Entry 6M2K (X-ray diffraction, 2.59 A resolution); this record covers chains B and A of the 3 polymer chains in the assembly.

Chain B:
Protein: Beta-2-microglobulin
Source organism: Homo sapiens
UniProt: P61769 (B2MG_HUMAN); residues 1-99 here correspond to UniProt positions 21-119 (UniProt number = residue number + 20)
Chain sequence (100 residues; numbered 0 to 99; the number before each row is that of its first residue; numbering starts at 0):
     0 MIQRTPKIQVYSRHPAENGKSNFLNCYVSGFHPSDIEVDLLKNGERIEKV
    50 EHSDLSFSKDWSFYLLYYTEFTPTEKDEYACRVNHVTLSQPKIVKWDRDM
Differences from the reference sequence: initiating methionine (0)
Disulfide bonds: Cys25-Cys80
UniProt features mapped onto this chain:
  - modified residue: Gln2 (Pyrrolidone carboxylic acid)
  - glycosylation: Ile1 (N-linked (Glc) (glycation) isoleucine), Lys19 (N-linked (Glc) (glycation) lysine), Lys41 (N-linked (Glc) (glycation) lysine), Lys48 (N-linked (Glc) (glycation) lysine), Lys58 (N-linked (Glc) (glycation) lysine), Lys91 (N-linked (Glc) (glycation) lysine), Lys94 (N-linked (Glc) (glycation) lysine)

Chain A:
Protein: RLA class I histocompatibility antigen, alpha chain 19-1
Source organism: Oryctolagus cuniculus
UniProt: P06140 (HA1B_RABIT); residues 1-274 here correspond to UniProt positions 25-298 (UniProt number = residue number + 24)
Chain sequence (274 residues; row label = number of the first residue in the row):
     1 GSHSMRYFYTSVSRPGLGEPRFIIVGYVDDTQFVRFDSDAASPRMEQRAP
    51 WMGQVEPEYWDQQTQIAKDTAQTFRVNLNTALRYYNQSAAGSHTFQTMFG
   101 CEVWADGRFFHGYRQYAYDGADYIALNEDLRSWTAADTAAQNTQRKWEAA
   151 GEAERHRAYLERECVEWLRRYLEMGKETLQRADPPKAHVTHHPASDREAT
   201 LRCWALGFYPAEISLTWQRDGEDQTQDTELVETRPGGDGTFQKWAAVVVP
   251 SGEEQRYTCRVQHEGLPEPLTLTW
Disulfide bonds: Cys101-Cys164, Cys203-Cys259
UniProt features mapped onto this chain:
  - glycosylation: Asn86 (N-linked (GlcNAc...) asparagine)
From the paper describing this entry:
  - conformationally variable residues (side-chain flip): Trp167, Arg170
  - mutagenesis - G53E/E56G: unchanged stability with VP60-10
  - mutagenesis - G53E/V55E/E56G: decreased stability with VP60-10
  - specificity-determining residues: Gln63, Ile66, His156 (proposed by the authors, not directly observed)
  - mutagenesis - G53E/E56G: increased stability

Interface between chain B and chain A:
Contacting residue pairs (61; chain B residue first):
  Met0(B) - Asp119(A)
  Ile1(B) - Asp119(A)  hydrogen bond (backbone-backbone)
  Ile1(B) - Gly120(A)
  Ile1(B) - Ala121(A)  hydrophobic
  Lys6(B) - Glu232(A)
  Gln8(B) - Val231(A)
  Gln8(B) - Glu232(A)
  Gln8(B) - Arg234(A)  hydrogen bond
  Tyr10(B) - Arg234(A)
  Tyr10(B) - Pro235(A)  hydrogen bond (side chain-backbone)
  Tyr10(B) - Gln242(A)
  Ser11(B) - Gln242(A)  hydrogen bond (backbone-side chain)
  Arg12(B) - Gly236(A)  hydrogen bond (side chain-backbone)
  Arg12(B) - Gly237(A)  hydrogen bond (side chain-backbone)
  Arg12(B) - Asp238(A)
  Arg12(B) - Gln242(A)  hydrogen bond (backbone-side chain)
  His13(B) - Asp238(A)
  Asn24(B) - Pro235(A)
  Asn24(B) - Gly236(A)  hydrogen bond (side chain-backbone)
  Tyr26(B) - Glu232(A)
  Tyr26(B) - Arg234(A)
  Tyr26(B) - Pro235(A)
  Ser28(B) - Glu232(A)  hydrogen bond
  His31(B) - Thr94(A)
  His31(B) - Gln96(A)  hydrogen bond
  His31(B) - Asp119(A)
  His31(B) - Gly120(A)
  Ser33(B) - Val12(A)
  Asp53(B) - Val25(A)
  Asp53(B) - Gln32(A)  hydrogen bond
  Asp53(B) - Arg35(A)  salt bridge
  Asp53(B) - Arg48(A)  salt bridge
  Leu54(B) - Ile23(A)  hydrophobic
  Leu54(B) - Val25(A)
  Ser55(B) - Phe8(A)
  Ser55(B) - Tyr27(A)
  Phe56(B) - Phe8(A)
  Phe56(B) - Tyr9(A)
  Phe56(B) - Thr10(A)
  Phe56(B) - Gln96(A)
  Phe56(B) - Thr97(A)
  Ser57(B) - Met98(A)
  Lys58(B) - Met98(A)
  Trp60(B) - Gln96(A)  hydrogen bond (backbone-side chain)
  Trp60(B) - Thr97(A)
  Trp60(B) - Met98(A)  hydrophobic
  Trp60(B) - Gln115(A)
  Trp60(B) - Tyr116(A)
  Trp60(B) - Ala117(A)  hydrophobic
  Trp60(B) - Asp122(A)  hydrogen bond
  Phe62(B) - Thr10(A)
  Phe62(B) - Gln96(A)
  Tyr63(B) - Tyr27(A)  hydrogen bond
  Leu65(B) - Pro235(A)  hydrophobic
  Leu65(B) - Gly237(A)
  Asp98(B) - His192(A)  hydrogen bond (backbone-side chain)
  Met99(B) - Thr190(A)
  Met99(B) - His192(A)  hydrogen bond (backbone-side chain)
  Met99(B) - Arg202(A)  hydrogen bond (backbone-side chain)
  Met99(B) - Trp204(A)
  Met99(B) - Trp244(A)
Interface residues without a listed pair, chain B (27 interface residues in all): Pro14, Asp59
Interface residues without a listed pair, chain A (36 interface residues in all): Leu206, Thr233

In short:
The interface between chain B and chain A involves 27 residues on one side and 36 on the other, with 17
hydrogen bonds and 2 salt bridges. Polar pairs include Asp53(B)-Arg35(A), Asp53(B)-Arg48(A) and
Gln8(B)-Arg234(A). From the paper: G53E/V55E/E56G of chain A reduce stability with VP60-10; specificity
determinants Gln63(A), Ile66(A) and His156(A).
Here chain B is Beta-2-microglobulin (Homo sapiens) and chain A is RLA class I histocompatibility antigen,
alpha chain 19-1 (Oryctolagus cuniculus). Entry 6M2K (Uncommon structural features of rabbit MHC class I
(RLA-A1) complexed with rabbit haemorrhagic disease virus (RHDV) ...) was determined by X-ray diffraction
together with 6M24 and 6M2J from the same study.
